5JLZ - chains B and E of the 3 polymer chains in the assembly; structure by X-ray diffraction, 1.99 A resolution.

# Chain B
Protein: HLA class II histocompatibility antigen, DRB1-4 beta chain
Source organism: Homo sapiens
Reference sequence: P13760 (2B14_HUMAN); residues 1-190 here correspond to UniProt positions 30-219 (UniProt number = residue number + 29)
Amino-acid sequence (198 residues; numbered 1 to 198; the number before each row is that of its first residue):
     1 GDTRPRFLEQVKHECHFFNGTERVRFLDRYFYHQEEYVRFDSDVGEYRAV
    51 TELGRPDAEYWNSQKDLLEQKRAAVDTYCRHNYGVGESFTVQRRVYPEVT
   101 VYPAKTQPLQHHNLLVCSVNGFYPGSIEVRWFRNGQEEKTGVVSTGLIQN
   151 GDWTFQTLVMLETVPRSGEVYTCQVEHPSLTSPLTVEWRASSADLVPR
Unresolved in the structure: 194-198
Differences from the reference sequence: expression tag (191-198)
Disulfide bonds: C15-C79, C117-C173

# Chain E
Protein: Alpha-enolase
Reference sequence: K7EM90 (K7EM90_HUMAN); numbering as in UniProt (aligned over 26-40)
Amino-acid sequence (15 residues; row label = number of the first residue in the row):
    26 TSKGLFRAAVPSGAS
Unresolved in the structure: 26
Modified residues: R32 (citrulline; CIR)

# Interface between chain B and chain E
Residue-residue contacts (21):
  H13(B) with A34(E)
  Y30(B) with P36(E); S37(E), hydrogen bond (side chain-backbone)
  P56(B) with S40(E), hydrogen bond (backbone-side chain)
  D57(B) with A39(E); S40(E), hydrogen bond (side chain-backbone)
  Y60(B) with G38(E); S40(E)
  W61(B) with S37(E); G38(E), hydrogen bond (side chain-backbone)
  L67(B) with S37(E)
  K71(B) with V35(E), hydrogen bond (side chain-backbone)
  T77(B) with R32(E)
  Y78(B) with R32(E); A33(E); A34(E)
  H81(B) with L30(E), hydrogen bond (side chain-backbone)
  N82(B) with F31(E); R32(E), hydrogen bond (side chain-backbone)
  V85(B) with L30(E); F31(E), hydrophobic
Also at the interface, not in a pair above, chain B (16 interface residues in all): Y47, G86, F89
Also at the interface, not in a pair above, chain E (12 interface residues in all): G29

# Overview
Chain B and chain E form an interface of 16 and 12 residues respectively, with 7 hydrogen bonds. Polar
contacts include Y30(B)-S37(E), P56(B)-S40(E) and D57(B)-S40(E).
Chain B is HLA class II histocompatibility antigen, DRB1-4 beta chain (Homo sapiens) and chain E is
Alpha-enolase; the structure, Crystal structure of HLA-DRB1*04:01 in complex with modified alpha-enolase
peptide 26-40 with citrulline at the position ..., was determined by X-ray diffraction, deposited together
with 5LAX.
